Entry 8REE (electron microscopy, 3.80 A resolution); this record covers chains C and M of the 9 polymer chains in the assembly.

[Chain C]
Molecule: DNA-directed RNA polymerase subunit beta
Source organism: Escherichia coli K-12
UniProtKB: P0A8V2 (RPOB_ECOLI); numbering as in UniProt (aligned over 1-1341)
Sequence (1341 residues; row label = number of the first residue in the row):
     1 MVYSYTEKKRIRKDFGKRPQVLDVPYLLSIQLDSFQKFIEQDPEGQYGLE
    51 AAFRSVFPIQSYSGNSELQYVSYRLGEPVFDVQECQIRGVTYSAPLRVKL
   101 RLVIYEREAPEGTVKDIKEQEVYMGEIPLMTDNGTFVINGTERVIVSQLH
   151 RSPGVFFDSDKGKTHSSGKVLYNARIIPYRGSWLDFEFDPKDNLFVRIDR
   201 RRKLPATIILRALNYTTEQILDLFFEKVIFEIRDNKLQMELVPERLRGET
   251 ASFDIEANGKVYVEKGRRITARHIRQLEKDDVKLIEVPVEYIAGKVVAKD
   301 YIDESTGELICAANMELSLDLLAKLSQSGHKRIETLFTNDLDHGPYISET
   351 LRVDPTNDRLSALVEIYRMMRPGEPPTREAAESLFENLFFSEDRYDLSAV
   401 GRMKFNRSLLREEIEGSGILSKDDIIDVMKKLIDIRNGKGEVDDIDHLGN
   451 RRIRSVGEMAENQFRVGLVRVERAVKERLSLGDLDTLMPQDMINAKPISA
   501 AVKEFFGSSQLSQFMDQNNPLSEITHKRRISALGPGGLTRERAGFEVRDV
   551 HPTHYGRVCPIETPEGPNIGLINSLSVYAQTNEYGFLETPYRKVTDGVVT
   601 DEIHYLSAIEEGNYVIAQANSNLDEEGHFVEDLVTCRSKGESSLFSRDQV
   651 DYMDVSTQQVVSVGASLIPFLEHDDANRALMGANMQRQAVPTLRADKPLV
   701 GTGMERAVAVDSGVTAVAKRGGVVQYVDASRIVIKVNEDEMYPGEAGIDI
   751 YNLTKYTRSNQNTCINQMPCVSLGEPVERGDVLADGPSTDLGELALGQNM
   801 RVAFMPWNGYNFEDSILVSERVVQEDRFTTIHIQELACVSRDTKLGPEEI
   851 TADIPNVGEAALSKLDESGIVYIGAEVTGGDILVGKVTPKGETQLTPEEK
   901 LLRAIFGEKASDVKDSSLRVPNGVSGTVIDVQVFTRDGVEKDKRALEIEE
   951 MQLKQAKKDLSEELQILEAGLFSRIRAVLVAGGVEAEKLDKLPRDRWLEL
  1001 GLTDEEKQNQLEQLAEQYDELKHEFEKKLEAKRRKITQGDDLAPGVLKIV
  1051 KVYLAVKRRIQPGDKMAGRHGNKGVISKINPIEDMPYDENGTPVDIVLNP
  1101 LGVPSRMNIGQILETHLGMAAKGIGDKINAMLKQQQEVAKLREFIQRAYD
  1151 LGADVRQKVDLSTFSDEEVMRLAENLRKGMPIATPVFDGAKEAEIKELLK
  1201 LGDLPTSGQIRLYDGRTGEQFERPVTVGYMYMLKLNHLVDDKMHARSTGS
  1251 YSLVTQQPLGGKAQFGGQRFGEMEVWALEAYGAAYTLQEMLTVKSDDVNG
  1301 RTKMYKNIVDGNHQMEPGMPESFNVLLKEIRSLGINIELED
Swiss-Prot annotation at these positions:
  - modified residue (N6-acetyllysine): Lys1022, Lys1200
  - mutagenesis: Ile561 (I561S: Resistant to antibiotics salinamide A and B), Ile569 (I569S: Resistant to antibiotics salinamide A and B), Ala665 (A665E: Resistant to antibiotics salinamide A and B), Asp675 (D675A/G: Resistant to antibiotics salinamide A and B), Asn677 (N677H/K: Resistant to antibiotics salinamide A and B), Leu680 (L680M: Resistant to antibiotics salinamide A and B), Glu813 (E813K: Disrupts the enzyme's active center)

[Chain M]
Molecule: RNA polymerase sigma-54 factor
Source organism: Klebsiella oxytoca
Notes: engineered mutation(s): R336A
Sequence (329 residues; each row starts with the number of its first residue; note: 50 numbers in that range are skipped by the numbering (no residue carries them; nothing is unmodelled there)):
    94 AGTPSGNGV
   114 GETTQSLQDYLMWQVELTPFTDTDRAIATSIVDAVDDTGYLTIQIEDIVD
   164 SIGDDEIGLEEVEAVLKRIQRFDPVGVAAKDLRDCLLIQLSQFAKETPWL
   214 EEARLIISDHLDLLANHDFRTLMRVTRLKEEVLKEAVNLIQSLDPRPGQS
   264 IQTGEPEYVIPDVLVRKVNDRWVVELNSDSLP
   335 SANDTLLRVSRCIVEQQQAFFEQGEEYMKPMVLADIAQAVEMHESTISRV
   385 TTQKYLHSPRGIFELKYFFSSHVNTEGGGEASSTAIRALVKKLIAAENPA
   435 KPLSDSKLTSMLSEQGIMVARRTVAKYRESLSIPPSNQ

[Chain C / chain M interface]
Pairs across the interface (49; chain C residue first):
  Phe80(C) with Pro97(M), hydrophobic
  Arg88(C) with Pro97(M); Ser98(M); Gly99(M), hydrogen bond (backbone-backbone)
  Gly89(C) with Gly99(M)
  Val90(C) with Thr96(M); Pro97(M)
  Val839(C) with Asn100(M)
  Arg841(C) with Glu270(M); Val272(M)
  Thr843(C) with Glu270(M); Tyr271(M), hydrogen bond (side chain-backbone); Ile273(M)
  Lys844(C) with Tyr271(M); Ile273(M); Tyr389(M)
  Glu848(C) with Glu270(M)
  Asn856(C) with Ser263(M), hydrogen bond
  Lys886(C) with Glu270(M), salt bridge
  Leu895(C) with Leu465(M)
  Glu898(C) with Leu195(M)
  Leu902(C) with Leu195(M), hydrophobic
  Ala904(C) with Asn229(M)
  Phe906(C) with Gln254(M); Pro258(M), hydrophobic
  Ala910(C) with Arg259(M), hydrogen bond (backbone-side chain)
  Ser911(C) with Arg259(M), hydrogen bond (backbone-side chain)
  Asp912(C) with Arg259(M)
  Lys914(C) with Gln262(M); Gln265(M)
  Arg936(C) with Pro393(M)
  Asp1041(C) with Gly95(M); Thr96(M); Pro97(M)
  Leu1042(C) with Ser98(M)
  Pro1044(C) with Asp275(M); His391(M), hydrogen bond (backbone-side chain)
  Gly1045(C) with Asp275(M), hydrogen bond (backbone-side chain)
  Tyr1251(C) with Glu115(M); Thr116(M), hydrogen bond (backbone-backbone)
  Ser1252(C) with Gly114(M); Thr116(M)
  Leu1253(C) with Gly114(M); Glu115(M); Thr116(M)
  Leu1259(C) with Gly114(M)
  Tyr1305(C) with Trp126(M)
  Lys1306(C) with Glu129(M), hydrogen bond (side chain-backbone); Leu130(M)
Also at the interface, not in a pair above, chain C (40 interface residues in all): Asp842, Lys890, Leu901, Ile905, Phe934, Asp1040, Lys1051, Ser1250, Val1309
Also at the interface, not in a pair above, chain M (37 interface residues in all): Leu154, Asp194, Ala228, Leu256, Asp257, Gly261, Gly267, Phe397

[Overview]
40 residues of chain C and 37 residues of chain M are in contact; the contacts include 9 hydrogen bonds and 1
salt bridge. Polar contacts include Lys886(C)-Glu270(M), Thr843(C)-Tyr271(M) and Asn856(C)-Ser263(M). UniProt
lists 7 mutagenesis sites on chain C.
Chain C is DNA-directed RNA polymerase subunit beta (Escherichia coli K-12) and chain M is RNA polymerase
sigma-54 factor (Klebsiella oxytoca); the structure, Cryo-EM structure of bacterial RNA polymerase-sigma54
initial transcribing complex - 9nt complex, was determined by electron microscopy, deposited together with
8RE4, 8REA, 8REB, 8REC and 8RED.
